Entry 2XXI (X-ray diffraction, 1.60 A resolution); this record covers chains A and C.

# Chain A (and C)
Protein: Glutamate receptor 2
Source organism: Rattus norvegicus
Notes: fragment: ligand binding domain, residues 413-527, 653-796; chain C of this document is another copy of the same molecule, construct and numbering; everything in this record applies to it too
UniProtKB: P19491 (GRIA2_RAT); the construct has insertions or renumbered stretches relative to UniProt, so the offset changes along the chain: 3-117 = UniProt 413-527; 120-263 = UniProt 653-796
Chain sequence (263 residues; row label = number of the first residue in the row):
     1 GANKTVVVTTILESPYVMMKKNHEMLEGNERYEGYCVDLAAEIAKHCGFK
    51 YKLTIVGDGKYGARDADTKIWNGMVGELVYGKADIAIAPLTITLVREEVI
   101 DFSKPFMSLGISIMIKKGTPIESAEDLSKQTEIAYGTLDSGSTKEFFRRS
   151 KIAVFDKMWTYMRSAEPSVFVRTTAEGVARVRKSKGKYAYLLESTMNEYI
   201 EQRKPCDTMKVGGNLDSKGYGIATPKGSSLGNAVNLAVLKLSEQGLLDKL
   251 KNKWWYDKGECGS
Cystine bridges: Cys206-Cys261
Differences from the reference sequence: expression tag (1-2); linker (118-119); engineered mutation Ser242 (Asn775 in P19491)
Metal / ion sites: Zn2+ site 1: His23 (shared with Asp65(C) of chain C); Zn2+ site 2: Glu42, His46 (together with sulfate ion) (shared with 1 residue of chain B); Zn2+ site 3: Glu166 (shared with 2 residues of chain B)
Small-molecule neighbours:
  - glutamic acid (GLU): Tyr61, Pro89, Leu90, Thr91, Arg96, Leu138, Gly141, Ser142, Thr143, Leu192, Glu193, Met196, Tyr220
  - JAC (1-({4-[3-(trifluoromethyl)-6,7-dihydropyrano[4,3-c]pyrazol-1(4h)-yl]phenyl}methyl)-2-pyrrolidinone): Ile92, Lys104, Pro105, Phe106, Met107, Ser108, Ser217, Lys218, Gly219, Leu239, Ser242, Leu247

# Interface between chain A and chain C
Contacting residue pairs (27; chain A residue first):
  Ile92(A) with Leu239(C), hydrophobic
  Thr93(A) with Glu243(C)
  Leu94(A) with Leu236(C), hydrophobic; Lys240(C); Glu243(C), hydrogen bond (backbone-side chain)
  Glu97(A) with Lys104(C), salt bridge; Asn235(C), hydrogen bond; Leu236(C); Leu239(C)
  Phe102(A) with Lys104(C), hydrogen bond (backbone-side chain)
  Ser103(A) with Lys104(C)
  Lys104(A) with Glu97(C), salt bridge; Phe102(C), hydrogen bond (side chain-backbone); Ser103(C)
  Pro105(A) with Pro105(C)
  Ile152(A) with Gln244(C)
  Ser217(A) with Ser242(C)
  Asn235(A) with Glu97(C), hydrogen bond
  Leu236(A) with Leu94(C); Glu97(C)
  Leu239(A) with Ile92(C), hydrophobic; Glu97(C)
  Lys240(A) with Leu94(C)
  Ser242(A) with Ser217(C)
  Glu243(A) with Thr93(C); Leu94(C), hydrogen bond (side chain-backbone)
  Gln244(A) with Lys151(C)

# Summary
The chain A/chain C interface involves 17 residues from each chain, with 6 hydrogen bonds and 2 salt bridges.
Among the polar pairs are Glu97(A)-Lys104(C), Leu94(A)-Glu243(C) and Glu97(A)-Asn235(C). Chain A binds
glutamic acid and compound JAC.
Both chains are Glutamate receptor 2 (Rattus norvegicus). Entry 2XXI (Crystal structure of
1-((4-(3-(trifluoromethyl)-6,7-dihydropyrano(4,3- c(pyrazol-1(4H)-yl)phenyl)methyl)-2-pyrrolidinone in complex
with the ligand binding domain of the Rat GluA2 ...) was determined by X-ray diffraction (same publication as
2XX8, 2XX7, 2XX9 and 2XXH).
